3FR8 - chains A and B; structure by X-ray diffraction, 2.80 A resolution.

# Chain A (and B)
Molecule: Putative ketol-acid reductoisomerase (Os05g0573700 protein)
From: Oryza sativa Japonica Group
Notes: EC 1.1.1.86; fragment: sequence database residues 54-578; chain B of this document is another copy of the same molecule, construct and numbering; everything in this record applies to it too
Reference sequence: Q65XK0 (Q65XK0_ORYSJ); residues 72-596 here correspond to UniProt positions 54-578 (UniProt number = residue number - 18)
Chain sequence (525 residues; numbered 72 to 596; the number before each row is that of its first residue):
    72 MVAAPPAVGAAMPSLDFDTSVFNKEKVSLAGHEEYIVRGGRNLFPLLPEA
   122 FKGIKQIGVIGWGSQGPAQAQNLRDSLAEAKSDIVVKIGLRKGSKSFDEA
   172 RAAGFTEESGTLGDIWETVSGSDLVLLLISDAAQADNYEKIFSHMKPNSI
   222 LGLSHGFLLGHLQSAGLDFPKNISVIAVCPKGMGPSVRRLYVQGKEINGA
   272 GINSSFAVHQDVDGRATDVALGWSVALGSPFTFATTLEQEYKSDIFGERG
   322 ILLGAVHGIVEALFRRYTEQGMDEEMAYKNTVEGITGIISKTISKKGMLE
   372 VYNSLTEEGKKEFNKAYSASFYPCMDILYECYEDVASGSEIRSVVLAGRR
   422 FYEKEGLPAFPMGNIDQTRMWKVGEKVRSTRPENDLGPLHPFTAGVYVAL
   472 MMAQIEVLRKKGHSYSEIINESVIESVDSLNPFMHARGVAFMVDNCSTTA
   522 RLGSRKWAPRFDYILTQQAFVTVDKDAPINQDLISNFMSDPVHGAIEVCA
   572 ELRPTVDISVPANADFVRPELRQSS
Unresolved in the structure: 72-80, 582-596 (chain B: 72-76, 594-596)
Ligand contacts: NADPH (NDP; NADPH dihydro-nicotinamide-adenine-dinucleotide phosphate): Gly132, Trp133, Gly134, Ser135, Gln136, Gly137, Leu161, Arg162, Ser165, Lys166, Ser167, Ile186, Leu199, Ile200, Ser201, Asp202, Ala204, Gln205, Asn208, Ser225, His226, Pro251, Gly253, Met254, Gly255, Cys517, Ser518, Thr519, Thr520

# Chain A / chain B interface
Contacting residue pairs (80):
  Ala81(A) - Glu426(B)  hydrogen bond (backbone-backbone)
  Glu332(A) - Tyr534(B)
  Arg336(A) - Arg336(B)
  Glu340(A) - Arg440(B)  salt bridge
  Tyr393(A) - Pro429(B)  hydrophobic
  Tyr393(A) - Phe431(B)
  Met396(A) - Pro429(B)
  Met396(A) - Phe431(B)  hydrophobic
  Asp397(A) - Phe431(B)
  Tyr400(A) - Arg421(B)
  Tyr400(A) - Lys425(B)  hydrogen bond
  Tyr400(A) - Leu428(B)  hydrophobic
  Tyr400(A) - Phe431(B)  hydrophobic
  Glu401(A) - Arg421(B)
  Glu401(A) - Lys527(B)
  Glu404(A) - Leu417(B)
  Glu404(A) - Arg421(B)  salt bridge
  Glu404(A) - Lys425(B)  salt bridge
  Glu404(A) - Glu426(B)
  Asp405(A) - Ser414(B)  hydrogen bond
  Ser408(A) - Arg413(B)
  Ser408(A) - Leu417(B)
  Ser410(A) - Ser410(B)  hydrogen bond (side chain-backbone)
  Ser410(A) - Arg413(B)
  Arg413(A) - Ser408(B)
  Arg413(A) - Ser410(B)
  Ser414(A) - Asp405(B)  hydrogen bond
  Leu417(A) - Glu404(B)
  Leu417(A) - Ser408(B)
  Arg421(A) - Tyr400(B)
  Arg421(A) - Glu401(B)
  Arg421(A) - Glu404(B)  salt bridge
  Lys425(A) - Ala78(B)
  Lys425(A) - Val79(B)
  Lys425(A) - Tyr400(B)  hydrogen bond
  Lys425(A) - Glu404(B)  salt bridge
  Glu426(A) - Ala78(B)  hydrogen bond (backbone-backbone)
  Glu426(A) - Val79(B)
  Glu426(A) - Gly80(B)
  Glu426(A) - Lys481(B)
  Glu426(A) - Lys482(B)  salt bridge
  Gly427(A) - Val79(B)
  Gly427(A) - Gly80(B)
  Gly427(A) - Lys481(B)
  Leu428(A) - Tyr400(B)
  Leu428(A) - Lys481(B)
  Pro429(A) - Tyr393(B)  hydrophobic
  Pro429(A) - Met396(B)
  Pro429(A) - Tyr400(B)
  Phe431(A) - Tyr393(B)
  Phe431(A) - Met396(B)  hydrophobic
  Phe431(A) - Asp397(B)
  Phe431(A) - Tyr400(B)  hydrophobic
  Gly434(A) - Gln539(B)
  Asn435(A) - Gln538(B)
  Ile436(A) - Gln538(B)
  Gln438(A) - Val542(B)
  Thr439(A) - Thr537(B)
  Thr439(A) - Gln538(B)
  Arg440(A) - Glu340(B)  salt bridge
  Lys481(A) - Glu426(B)
  Lys481(A) - Gly427(B)
  Lys481(A) - Leu428(B)
  Lys482(A) - Glu426(B)  salt bridge
  Arg526(A) - Arg531(B)
  Lys527(A) - Arg531(B)
  Pro530(A) - Pro530(B)
  Pro530(A) - Tyr534(B)  hydrophobic
  Arg531(A) - Arg526(B)
  Arg531(A) - Lys527(B)
  Asp533(A) - Tyr534(B)  hydrogen bond
  Tyr534(A) - Glu332(B)
  Tyr534(A) - Pro530(B)  hydrophobic
  Tyr534(A) - Asp533(B)  hydrogen bond
  Thr537(A) - Thr439(B)
  Gln538(A) - Asn435(B)
  Gln538(A) - Ile436(B)
  Gln538(A) - Thr439(B)
  Gln539(A) - Gly434(B)
  Val542(A) - Gln438(B)
Interface residues without a listed pair, chain A (48 interface residues in all): His328, Gly329, Glu424, Pro432, Glu477, Val478, Ala529
Interface residues without a listed pair, chain B (48 interface residues in all): His328, Gly329, Glu477, Val478, Ala529

# Overview
The chain A/chain B interface involves 48 residues from each chain, with 9 hydrogen bonds and 8 salt bridges.
Among the polar pairs are Glu340(A)-Arg440(B), Glu404(A)-Arg421(B) and Glu404(A)-Lys425(B). Ligands of chain
A: NADPH.
Chain A and chain B are both Putative ketol-acid reductoisomerase (Os05g0573700 protein) (Oryza sativa
Japonica Group); the structure, rice Ketolacid reductoisomerase in complex with Mg2+-NADPH, was determined by
X-ray diffraction (same publication as 3FR7).
